PDB entry 5HY3 | X-ray diffraction, 3.10 A resolution | chains A and B

== Chain A ==
Molecule: mRNA endoribonuclease LsoA
From: Escherichia coli O157:H7
Notes: EC 3.1.-.-
UniProtKB: O82881 (LSOA_ECO57); residues 1-346 here = UniProt positions 1-346
Chain sequence (346 residues; each row starts with the number of its first residue):
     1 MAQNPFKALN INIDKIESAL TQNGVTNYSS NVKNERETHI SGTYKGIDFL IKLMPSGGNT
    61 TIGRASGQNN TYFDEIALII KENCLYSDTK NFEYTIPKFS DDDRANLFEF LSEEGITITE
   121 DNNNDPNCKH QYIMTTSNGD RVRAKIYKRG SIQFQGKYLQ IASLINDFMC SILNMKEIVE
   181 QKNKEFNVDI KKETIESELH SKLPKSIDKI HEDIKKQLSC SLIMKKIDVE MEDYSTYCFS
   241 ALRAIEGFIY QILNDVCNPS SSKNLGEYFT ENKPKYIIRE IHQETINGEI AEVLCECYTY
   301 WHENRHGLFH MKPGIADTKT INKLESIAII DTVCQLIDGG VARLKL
Unresolved in the structure: 1-89, 147-150, 346
Covalent attachments: covalent link I161-I165; covalent link V179-K192; covalent link E284-N287

== Chain B ==
Molecule: Antitoxin Dmd
From: Enterobacteria phage T4
UniProtKB: P39232 (DMD_BPT4); residues 1-60 here = UniProt positions 1-60
Chain sequence (60 residues; numbered 1 to 60; the number before each row is that of its first residue):
     1 MELVKVVFMG WFKNESMFTK EITMMKDDVQ WATTQYAEVN KALVKAFIDD KKVCEVDCRG
Unresolved in the structure: 1-2, 60

== Interface between chain A and chain B ==
Pairs across the interface - 54 pairs, chain A then chain B:
  K90(A) - D57(B)
  N91(A) - V56(B)
  N91(A) - D57(B)  hydrogen bond (backbone-backbone)
  F92(A) - E55(B)
  E93(A) - K52(B)  salt bridge
  E93(A) - C54(B)
  E93(A) - E55(B)  hydrogen bond (backbone-backbone)
  Y94(A) - Q30(B)
  Y94(A) - C54(B)  hydrophobic
  T95(A) - K52(B)
  T95(A) - V53(B)  hydrogen bond (side chain-backbone)
  L159(A) - E38(B)
  K182(A) - M25(B)
  E185(A) - L3(B)
  D233(A) - I22(B)
  S235(A) - I22(B)
  T236(A) - M24(B)
  T236(A) - M25(B)
  Y237(A) - M25(B)  hydrophobic
  F239(A) - M24(B)  hydrophobic
  F239(A) - W31(B)  hydrophobic
  S240(A) - D28(B)
  R243(A) - D27(B)
  R243(A) - D28(B)  salt bridge
  R243(A) - W31(B)
  E246(A) - W31(B)
  R305(A) - Q35(B)  hydrogen bond
  R305(A) - E38(B)  salt bridge
  F309(A) - W31(B)  hydrophobic
  F309(A) - A32(B)
  F309(A) - Q35(B)
  F309(A) - Y36(B)  hydrophobic
  F309(A) - V39(B)  hydrophobic
  F309(A) - N40(B)  hydrogen bond (backbone-side chain)
  H310(A) - N40(B)
  M311(A) - F12(B)
  M311(A) - F18(B)  hydrophobic
  M311(A) - T19(B)
  M311(A) - K20(B)
  M311(A) - N40(B)  hydrogen bond (backbone-side chain)
  K312(A) - F18(B)
  P313(A) - F12(B)  hydrophobic
  P313(A) - S16(B)
  P313(A) - M17(B)
  G314(A) - M17(B)  hydrogen bond (backbone-backbone)
  I315(A) - M17(B)
  I315(A) - F18(B)
  I315(A) - T19(B)  hydrogen bond (backbone-backbone)
  A316(A) - T19(B)
  D317(A) - T19(B)  hydrogen bond (backbone-backbone)
  D317(A) - K20(B)
  D317(A) - E21(B)  hydrogen bond (backbone-backbone)
  T318(A) - E21(B)
  K319(A) - K20(B)  hydrogen bond (backbone-side chain)
Interface residues without a listed pair, chain A (35 interface residues in all): N166, F186, Q217, L242, N264, H306
Interface residues without a listed pair, chain B (29 interface residues in all): T23, C58

== Overview ==
Chain A and chain B form an interface of 35 and 29 residues respectively, with 11 hydrogen bonds and 3 salt
bridges. Among the polar pairs are E93(A)-K52(B), R243(A)-D28(B) and R305(A)-E38(B).
Chain A is mRNA endoribonuclease LsoA (Escherichia coli O157:H7) and chain B is Antitoxin Dmd (Enterobacteria
phage T4); the structure, Crystal structure of Escherichia coli toxin LsoA in complex with T4 phage antitoxin
Dmd, was determined by X-ray diffraction.
